Entry 5AV5 (X-ray diffraction, 2.40 A resolution); this record covers chains E and J of the 10 polymer chains in the assembly.

== Chain E ==
Name: Histone H3.1
From: Homo sapiens
UniProtKB: P68431 (H31_HUMAN); residues 0-135 here correspond to UniProt positions 1-136 (UniProt number = residue number + 1)
Sequence (139 residues; row label = number of the first residue in the row; numbers below 1 keep their minus sign (Gly-3 is residue -3)):
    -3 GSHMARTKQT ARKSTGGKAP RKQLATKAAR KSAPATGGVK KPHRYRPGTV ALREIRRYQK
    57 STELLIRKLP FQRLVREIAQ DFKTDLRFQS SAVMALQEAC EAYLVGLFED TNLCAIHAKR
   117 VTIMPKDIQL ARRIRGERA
Disordered / not traced: -3 to 36
Differences from the reference sequence: expression tag (-3 to -1)
Ion coordination: Mn2+: Asp77 (shared with 1 residue of chain D)
Curated features (UniProtKB/Swiss-Prot):
  - modified residue: Arg2 (Asymmetric dimethylarginine), Thr3 (Phosphothreonine), Lys4 (Allysine), Gln5 (5-glutamyl dopamine), Thr6 (Phosphothreonine), Arg8 (Citrulline), Lys9 (N6,N6,N6-trimethyllysine), Ser10 (ADP-ribosylserine), Thr11 (Phosphothreonine), Lys14 (N6-(2-hydroxyisobutyryl)lysine), Arg17 (Asymmetric dimethylarginine), Lys18 (N6-(2-hydroxyisobutyryl)lysine), Lys23 (N6-(2-hydroxyisobutyryl)lysine), Arg26 (Citrulline), Lys27 (N6,N6,N6-trimethyllysine), Ser28 (ADP-ribosylserine), Lys36 (N6,N6,N6-trimethyllysine), Lys37 (N6-methyllysine), Tyr41 (Phosphotyrosine), Lys56 (N6,N6,N6-trimethyllysine) and 8 more in UniProt
  - lipidation: Lys18 (N6-decanoyllysine)
From the paper describing this entry:
  - binding site for the 147-nt DNA strand (chain J): Gln76
  - Mn2+ coordination: Asp77

== Chain J ==
Molecule: 147-nt DNA strand
Sequence (147 nucleotides; row label = number of the first residue in the row; numbers below 1 keep their minus sign (DA-73 is residue -73)):
   -73 ATCAATATCC ACCTGCAGAT ACTACCAAAA GTGTATTTGG AAACTGCTCC ATCAAAAGGC
   -13 ATGTTCAGCT GGATTCCAGC TGAACATGCC TTTTGATGGA GCAGTTTCCA AATACACTTT
    47 TGGTAGTATC TGCAGGTGGA TATTGAT
Ion coordination: Mn2+ site 1: DG-35, DG-34; Mn2+ site 2 near DG-3 (its only coordinating residue here); Mn2+ site 3 near DG5 (its only coordinating residue here); Mn2+ site 4 near DG27 (its only coordinating residue here); Mn2+ site 5 near DG48 (its only coordinating residue here); Mn2+ site 6 near DG61 (its only coordinating residue here)

== Interface between chain E and chain J ==
Pairs across the interface (26):
  Arg40(E) with DG71(J), sugar contact
  Tyr41(E) with DT70(J), phosphate contact; DG71(J), phosphate contact
  Arg42(E) with DG-6(J), phosphate contact; DC-5(J), salt bridge to the phosphate; DG71(J), hydrogen bond to the phosphate; DA72(J), salt bridge to the phosphate
  Pro43(E) with DG-6(J), phosphate contact
  Thr45(E) with DT70(J), phosphate contact; DG71(J), hydrogen bond to the phosphate
  Arg63(E) with DC-14(J), hydrogen bond to the phosphate; DA-13(J), salt bridge to the phosphate
  Arg72(E) with DA-23(J), salt bridge to the phosphate
  Arg83(E) with DC-24(J), phosphate contact; DA-23(J), phosphate contact
  Phe84(E) with DC-24(J), sugar contact; DA-23(J), hydrogen bond to the phosphate
  Gln85(E) with DC-24(J), phosphate contact
  Ser86(E) with DC-24(J), hydrogen bond to the phosphate
  Arg116(E) with DG-3(J), phosphate contact; DG-2(J), phosphate contact
  Val117(E) with DT-4(J), phosphate contact; DG-3(J), hydrogen bond to the phosphate
  Thr118(E) with DT-4(J), phosphate contact; DG-3(J), hydrogen bond to the phosphate
  Met120(E) with DG-2(J), phosphate contact
Also at the interface, not in a pair above, chain E (17 interface residues in all): His39, Lys115

== In short ==
Chain E and chain J form an interface of 17 and 12 residues respectively; the contacts include 7 hydrogen
bonds and 4 salt bridges. Polar pairs include Arg42(E)-DG71(J), Thr45(E)-DG71(J) and Arg63(E)-DC-14(J). The
paper reports a binding site for the 147-nt DNA strand (chain J) at Gln76(E); Mn2+ coordination by Asp77(E).
Chain E is Histone H3.1 (Homo sapiens) and chain J is a 147-nt DNA strand; the structure, human nucleosome
core particle, was determined by X-ray diffraction together with 5AV6, 5AV8, 5AV9, 5AVB and 5AVC from the same
study.
